Entry 9MU4 (electron microscopy, 3.29 A resolution); this record covers chains d and N of the 10 polymer chains in the assembly.

# Chain d
Molecule: Histone H2B
Organism: Drosophila melanogaster
UniProt: P02283 (H2B_DROME); residue numbers follow UniProt; this construct covers 27-123
Amino-acid sequence (97 residues; row label = number of the first residue in the row):
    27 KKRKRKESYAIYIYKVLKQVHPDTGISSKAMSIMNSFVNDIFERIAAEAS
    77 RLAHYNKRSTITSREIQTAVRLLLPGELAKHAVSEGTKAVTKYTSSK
UniProt features mapped onto this chain:
  - modified residue (N6-succinyllysine): Lys44, Lys114, Lys118
  - glycosylation: Ser110 (O-linked (GlcNAc) serine)
  - cross-link: Lys118 (Glycyl lysine isopeptide (Lys-Gly) (interchain with G-Cter in ubiquitin))

# Chain N
Molecule: 164-nt DNA strand
Organism: Drosophila melanogaster
Sequence (164 nucleotides; row label = number of the first residue in the row; numbers below 1 keep their minus sign (DA-76 is residue -76)):
   -76 ATATATCGATGTATATATCTGACACGTGCCTGGAGACTAGGGAGTAATCC
   -26 CCTTGGCGGTTAAAACGCGGGGGACAGCGCGTACGTGCGTTTAAGCGGTG
    24 CTAGAGCTGTCTACGACCAATTGAGCGGCCTCGGCACCGGGATTCTGATA
    74 TATATATATATATA

# Interface between chain d and chain N
Pairs across the interface (12; chain d residue first):
  Lys28(d) - DG50(N)  phosphate contact
  Lys28(d) - DG51(N)  phosphate contact
  Lys30(d) - DG50(N)  phosphate contact
  Arg31(d) - DG48(N)  base contact
  Arg31(d) - DC49(N)  sugar contact
  Lys32(d) - DC49(N)  sugar contact
  Lys32(d) - DG50(N)  hydrogen bond to the phosphate
  Glu33(d) - DC49(N)  phosphate contact
  Ser34(d) - DC49(N)  phosphate contact
  Ile37(d) - DG48(N)  sugar contact
  Ile37(d) - DC49(N)  phosphate contact
  Tyr38(d) - DG48(N)  hydrogen bond to the phosphate
Also at the interface, not in a pair above, chain d (9 interface residues in all): Lys27

# Overview
9 residues of chain d face 4 of chain N across their interface, with 2 hydrogen bonds. Polar contacts include
Lys32(d)-DG50(N) and Tyr38(d)-DG48(N).
Here chain d is Histone H2B and chain N is a 164-nt DNA strand, both from Drosophila melanogaster. Entry 9MU4
(Structure of a native Drosophila melanogaster octameric nucleosome) was determined by electron microscopy.
